9FAM - chains A and G of the 8 polymer chains in the assembly; structure by electron microscopy, 3.50 A resolution.

Chain A:
Protein: Gamma-aminobutyric acid receptor subunit alpha-1
From: Homo sapiens
UniProtKB: P14867 (GBRA1_HUMAN); residues 10-422 here correspond to UniProt positions 37-449 (UniProt number = residue number + 27)
Amino-acid sequence (413 residues; each row starts with the number of its first residue):
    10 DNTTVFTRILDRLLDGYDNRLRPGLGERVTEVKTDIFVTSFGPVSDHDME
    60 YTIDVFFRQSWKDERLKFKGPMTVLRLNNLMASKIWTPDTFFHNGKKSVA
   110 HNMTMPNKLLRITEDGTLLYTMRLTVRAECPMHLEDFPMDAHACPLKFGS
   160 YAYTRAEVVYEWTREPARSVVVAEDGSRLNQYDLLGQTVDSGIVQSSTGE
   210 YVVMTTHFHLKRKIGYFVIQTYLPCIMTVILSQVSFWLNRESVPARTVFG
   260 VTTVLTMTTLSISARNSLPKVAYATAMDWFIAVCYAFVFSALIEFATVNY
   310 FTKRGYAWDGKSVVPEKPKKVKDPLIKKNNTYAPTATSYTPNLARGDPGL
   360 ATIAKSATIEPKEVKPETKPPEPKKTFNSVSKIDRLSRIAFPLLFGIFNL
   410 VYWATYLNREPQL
Unresolved in the structure: 327-383
Disulfides: C139-C153
Small-molecule neighbours:
  - gamma-amino-butanoic acid (ABU): F65, R67, L118, T130
  - PIO ([(2R)-2-octanoyloxy-3-[oxidanyl-[(1R,2R,3S,4R,5R,6S)-2,3,6-tris(oxidanyl)-4,5-diphosphonooxy-cyclohexyl]oxy-phosphoryl]oxy-propyl] octanoate): R249, T306, F310, K312, R313, K326, N387, S388, S390, K391, I392, L395, S396
Curated features (UniProtKB/Swiss-Prot):
  - binding site (4-aminobutanoate): R67, T130
  - binding site (3alpha-hydroxy-5alpha-pregnan-11,20-dione): W246
  - glycosylation (N-linked (GlcNAc...) asparagine): N11, N111

Chain G:
Protein: Megabody38
From: Lama glama
Notes: antibody fragment or engineered binder
Amino-acid sequence (539 residues; each row starts with the number of its first residue):
     1 QVQLQESGGGLVQTKTTTSVIDTTNDAQNLLTQAQTIVNTLKDYCPILIA
    51 KSSSSNGGTNNANTPSWQTAGGGKNSCATFGAEFSAASDMINNAQKIVQE
   101 TQQLSANQPKNITQPHNLNLNSPSSLTALAQKMLKNAQSQAEILKLANQV
   151 ESDFNKLSSGHLKDYIGKCDASAISSANMTMQNQKNNWGNGCAGVEETQS
   201 LLKTSAADFNNQTPQINQAQNLANTLIQELGNNPFRASGGGSGGGGSGKL
   251 SDTYEQLSRLLTNDNGTNSKTSAQAINQAVNNLNERAKTLAGGTTNSPAY
   301 QATLLALRSVLGLWNSMGYAVICGGYTKSPGENNQKDFHYTDENGNGTTI
   351 NCGGSTNSNGTHSYNGTNTLKADKNVSLSIEQYEKIHEAYQILSKALKQA
   401 GLAPLNSKGEKLEAHVTTSKYGSLRVSCAASGRTFTTYIMAWFRQAPGKE
   451 REFLAAMDQGRIQYYGDSVRGRFTISRDYAKNSVDLQLDGLRPEDTAVYY
   501 CAAGAGFWGLRTASSYHYWGQGTQVTVSSHHHHHHEPEA
Unresolved in the structure: 14-421, 530-539
Disulfides: C428-C501

Interface between chain A and chain G:
Residue-residue contacts (32):
  H142(A) - T437(G)
  H142(A) - Y438(G)
  H142(A) - A505(G)
  A150(A) - F507(G)  hydrophobic
  H151(A) - F507(G)
  A152(A) - G506(G)
  K156(A) - I462(G)
  L194(A) - F507(G)  hydrophobic
  L194(A) - W508(G)  hydrophobic
  D199(A) - L510(G)
  D199(A) - R511(G)  salt bridge
  S200(A) - Y464(G)
  G201(A) - Q463(G)
  G201(A) - Y464(G)
  I202(A) - R461(G)
  I202(A) - I462(G)
  I202(A) - Q463(G)  hydrogen bond (backbone-backbone)
  V203(A) - G460(G)
  V203(A) - R461(G)
  Q204(A) - R461(G)  hydrogen bond (backbone-side chain)
  Q204(A) - Q463(G)
  S205(A) - R461(G)
  T214(A) - Y464(G)
  H216(A) - Y464(G)
  H216(A) - L510(G)
  H218(A) - G506(G)
  H218(A) - F507(G)
  H218(A) - W508(G)  hydrogen bond (side chain-backbone)
  L219(A) - F507(G)
  P420(A) - F507(G)
  P420(A) - W508(G)
  L422(A) - W508(G)  hydrophobic
Other interface residues (no listed pair), chain A (25 interface residues in all): P140, E144, R164, G195, T197, V212
Other interface residues (no listed pair), chain G (18 interface residues in all): R433, Q459, R470, G509, S514

Overview:
25 residues of chain A face 18 of chain G across their interface; the contacts include 3 hydrogen bonds and 1
salt bridge. Among the polar pairs are D199(A)-R511(G), Q204(A)-R461(G) and H218(A)-W508(G). Ligands of chain
A: compound PIO and gamma-amino-butanoic acid.
Chain A is Gamma-aminobutyric acid receptor subunit alpha-1 (Homo sapiens) and chain G is Megabody38 (Lama
glama); the structure, CryoEM structure of human full-length alpha1beta3gamma2 GABA(A)R in complex with
GARLH4, the TMD of Neuroligin2, GABA ..., was determined by electron microscopy.
